Entry 7XDI (electron microscopy, 3.80 A resolution); this record covers chains D and E of the 6 polymer chains in the assembly.

# Chain D
Name: C131
From: Sulfolobus spindle-shaped virus
Reference sequence: A0A5Q0V0G9 (A0A5Q0V0G9_9VIRU); numbering as in UniProt (aligned over 1-131)
Sequence (131 residues; row label = number of the first residue in the row):
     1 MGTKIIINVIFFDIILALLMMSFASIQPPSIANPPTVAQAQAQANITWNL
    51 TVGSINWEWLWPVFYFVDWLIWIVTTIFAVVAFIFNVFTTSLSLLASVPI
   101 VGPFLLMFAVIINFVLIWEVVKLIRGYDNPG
Disordered / not traced: 1, 126-131

# Chain E
Name: B210
From: Sulfolobus spindle-shaped virus
Reference sequence: A0A5Q0V0F6 (A0A5Q0V0F6_9VIRU); residue numbers follow UniProt; this construct covers 1-210
Sequence (210 residues; numbered 1 to 210; the number before each row is that of its first residue):
     1 MKWPLLLFTVLLIIGFTLIARAGTISLLSTPPVNPPAYSYFYIEFQFLPT
    51 NNTPQPYAIFVGPNPNNLTEVAEGYTLSNGTGYARVPVINAQTEYVDIVW
   101 VNQNYTMFEIFPQIQNATTTVTLSANNNQGFSFSLPTWVSWVIGAVLMLI
   151 FMGVGWKFMGPAGLAIFGIFGLFIAMFFGLLPSYLMYVILFIVAIVGARI
   201 LTKQLGGGEE
Disordered / not traced: 1-22, 208-210

# Chain D / chain E interface
Contacting residue pairs (43):
  Lys4(D) - Thr202(E)
  Lys4(D) - Gly206(E)
  Lys4(D) - Gly207(E)  hydrogen bond (side chain-backbone)
  Ile7(D) - Leu205(E)  hydrophobic
  Asn8(D) - Ala198(E)
  Asn8(D) - Arg199(E)
  Asn8(D) - Thr202(E)  hydrogen bond
  Phe11(D) - Leu201(E)  hydrophobic
  Phe12(D) - Phe191(E)  hydrophobic
  Phe12(D) - Ala194(E)  hydrophobic
  Phe12(D) - Ile195(E)  hydrophobic
  Phe12(D) - Ala198(E)  hydrophobic
  Ile15(D) - Ala194(E)  hydrophobic
  Ile15(D) - Gly197(E)
  Ile15(D) - Ala198(E)
  Leu16(D) - Phe191(E)  hydrophobic
  Leu16(D) - Ala194(E)  hydrophobic
  Leu19(D) - Leu190(E)  hydrophobic
  Met20(D) - Tyr187(E)  hydrophobic
  Phe85(D) - Pro54(E)  hydrophobic
  Phe85(D) - Tyr75(E)  hydrophobic
  Asn86(D) - Leu77(E)
  Phe88(D) - Tyr75(E)  hydrophobic
  Thr89(D) - Tyr57(E)
  Thr89(D) - Gly74(E)
  Thr89(D) - Tyr75(E)  hydrogen bond (side chain-backbone)
  Leu92(D) - Glu73(E)
  Ser93(D) - Arg85(E)
  Leu94(D) - Arg85(E)
  Ala96(D) - Ala72(E)
  Ala96(D) - Pro87(E)
  Ser97(D) - Tyr40(E)
  Ser97(D) - Arg85(E)
  Val98(D) - Tyr187(E)  hydrophobic
  Pro99(D) - Tyr38(E)  hydrophobic
  Pro99(D) - Tyr184(E)
  Ile100(D) - Tyr184(E)
  Val101(D) - Tyr184(E)
  Val101(D) - Val188(E)  hydrophobic
  Leu106(D) - Val71(E)  hydrophobic
  Leu106(D) - Ala72(E)
  Val110(D) - Glu73(E)
  Ile112(D) - Ile195(E)  hydrophobic
Other interface residues (no listed pair), chain D (31 interface residues in all): Phe78, Leu95, Pro103, Leu105, Phe108, Ala109
Other interface residues (no listed pair), chain E (32 interface residues in all): Asn52, Thr69, Glu70, Thr76, Val193

# In short
The interface between chain D and chain E involves 31 residues on one side and 32 on the other; the contacts
include 3 hydrogen bonds. Polar pairs include Lys4(D)-Gly207(E), Asn8(D)-Thr202(E) and Thr89(D)-Tyr75(E).
Chain D is C131 and chain E is B210, both from Sulfolobus spindle-shaped virus; the structure, Tail structure
of bacteriophage SSV19, was determined by electron microscopy.
